9QRW - chains J and I of the 12 polymer chains in the assembly; structure by electron microscopy, 4.40 A resolution (low resolution: residue-level contacts below are approximate; hydrogen-bond / salt-bridge calls are withheld).

Chain J (and I):
Molecule: ATP-dependent Clp protease ATP-binding subunit ClpC
Organism: Staphylococcus aureus
Notes: chain I of this document is another copy of the same molecule, construct and numbering; everything in this record applies to it too
UniProtKB: Q2G0P5 (CLPC_STAA8); residues 1-818 here = UniProt positions 1-818
Chain sequence (818 residues; row label = number of the first residue in the row):
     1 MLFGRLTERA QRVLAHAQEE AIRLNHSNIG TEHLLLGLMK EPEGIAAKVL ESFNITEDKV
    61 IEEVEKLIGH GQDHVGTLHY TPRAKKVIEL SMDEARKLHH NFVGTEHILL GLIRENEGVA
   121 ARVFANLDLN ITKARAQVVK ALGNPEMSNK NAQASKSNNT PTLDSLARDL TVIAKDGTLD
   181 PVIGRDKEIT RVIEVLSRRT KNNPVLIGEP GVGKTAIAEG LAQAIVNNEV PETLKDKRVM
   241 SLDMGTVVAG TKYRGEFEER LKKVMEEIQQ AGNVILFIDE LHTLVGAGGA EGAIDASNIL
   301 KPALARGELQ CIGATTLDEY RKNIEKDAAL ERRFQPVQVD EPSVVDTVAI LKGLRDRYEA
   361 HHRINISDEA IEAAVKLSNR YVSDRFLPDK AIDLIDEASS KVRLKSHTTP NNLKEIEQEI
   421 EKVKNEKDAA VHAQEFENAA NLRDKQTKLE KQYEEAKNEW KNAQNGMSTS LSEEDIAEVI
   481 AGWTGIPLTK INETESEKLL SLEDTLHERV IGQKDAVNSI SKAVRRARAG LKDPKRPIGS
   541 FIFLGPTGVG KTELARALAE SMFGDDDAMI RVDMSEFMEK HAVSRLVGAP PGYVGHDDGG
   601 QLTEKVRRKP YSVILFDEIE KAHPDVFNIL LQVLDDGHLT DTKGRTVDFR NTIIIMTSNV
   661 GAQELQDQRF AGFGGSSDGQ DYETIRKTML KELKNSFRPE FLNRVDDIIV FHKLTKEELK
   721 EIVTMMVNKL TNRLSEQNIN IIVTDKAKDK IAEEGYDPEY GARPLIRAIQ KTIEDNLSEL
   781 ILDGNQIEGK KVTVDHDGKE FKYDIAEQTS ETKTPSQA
Disordered / not traced: 143-158, 248-254, 280, 282-298, 595-600, 668-680, 809-818
Ligand contacts:
  - ADP (adenosine-5'-diphosphate): Val182, Ile183, Gly184, Arg185, Glu209, Pro210, Gly211, Val212, Gly213, Lys214, Thr215, Ala216, Ile350, Pro388
  - ATP (adenosine-5'-triphosphate): Arg509, Val510, Ile511, Thr547, Gly548, Val549, Gly550, Lys551, Thr552, Glu553, Asp617, Ile722, Met725, Ala762, Arg763, Ile766
UniProt features mapped onto this chain:
  - binding site (ATP): Gly208 to Thr215, Gly545 to Thr552
Reported in the primary citation:
  - mutagenesis - T7D, R9A, E32A, K85A, E106A, D356A, E435A, F436A: increased catalytic activity on FITC-casein
  - mutagenesis - E32A/E106A: increased catalytic activity
  - mutagenesis - E106A: abolished catalytic activity on pArg
  - mutagenesis - R122A, N462A: unchanged catalytic activity on FITC-casein

Interface between chain J and chain I:
Contacting residue pairs (74):
  Asn116(J) - Glu232(I)
  Glu117(J) - Glu232(I)
  Asp180(J) - Arg199(I)
  Arg357(J) - Arg199(I)
  Tyr358(J) - Arg199(I)
  Tyr358(J) - Thr200(I)
  His361(J) - Arg198(I)
  His361(J) - Arg199(I)
  His362(J) - Ser197(I)
  His362(J) - Arg198(I)
  His362(J) - Arg199(I)
  Arg385(J) - Lys201(I)
  Asp393(J) - Arg198(I)
  Asp396(J) - Arg198(I)
  Asp396(J) - Arg199(I)
  Asp396(J) - Thr200(I)
  Glu397(J) - Arg191(I)
  Glu397(J) - Glu194(I)
  Glu397(J) - Arg198(I)
  Glu397(J) - Gln335(I)
  Ser400(J) - Glu194(I)
  Ser400(J) - Ser197(I)
  Lys401(J) - Glu194(I)
  Arg403(J) - Thr233(I)
  Leu404(J) - Ile193(I)
  Leu404(J) - Glu194(I)
  Leu404(J) - Ser197(I)
  Glu417(J) - Asn228(I)
  Asn425(J) - Gly4(I)
  Asn425(J) - Arg5(I)
  Asn425(J) - Asn101(I)
  Asn425(J) - Phe102(I)
  Glu426(J) - Thr7(I)
  Glu426(J) - Glu8(I)
  Asp428(J) - Phe102(I)
  Ala429(J) - Thr7(I)
  Ala429(J) - Phe102(I)
  His432(J) - His100(I)
  His432(J) - Phe102(I)
  His432(J) - Leu142(I)
  Ala433(J) - Ile45(I)
  Gln434(J) - Leu142(I)
  Glu435(J) - Arg9(I)
  Asn438(J) - Arg9(I)
  Arg571(J) - Glu700(I)
  Asp573(J) - Glu700(I)
  Glu576(J) - Asn628(I)
  Glu576(J) - Arg698(I)
  Val594(J) - Lys580(I)
  Leu730(J) - Leu531(I)
  Arg733(J) - Gly530(I)
  Arg733(J) - Asp533(I)
  Leu734(J) - Gly530(I)
  Leu734(J) - Leu531(I)
  Gln737(J) - Ala529(I)
  Tyr760(J) - Lys687(I)
  Tyr760(J) - Lys691(I)
  Arg763(J) - Asn703(I)
  Arg767(J) - Arg686(I)
  Arg767(J) - Asp707(I)
  Gln770(J) - Arg526(I)
  Gln770(J) - Lys532(I)
  Glu774(J) - Arg526(I)
  Glu774(J) - Leu531(I)
  Asp775(J) - Lys522(I)
  Asp775(J) - Arg526(I)
  Leu777(J) - Leu531(I)
  Ser778(J) - Arg525(I)
  Leu782(J) - Ser496(I)
  Leu782(J) - Leu499(I)
  Leu782(J) - Leu500(I)
  Leu782(J) - Arg525(I)
  Leu782(J) - Ala529(I)
  Asp783(J) - Leu500(I)
Also at the interface, not in a pair above, chain J (48 interface residues in all): Asp389, Lys414, Trp483, Glu618, Gly784
Also at the interface, not in a pair above, chain I (49 interface residues in all): Glu229, Arg332, Pro534, His581, Lys694, Pro699, Asp706

Overview:
Chain J and chain I form an interface of 48 and 49 residues respectively. Chain J binds ATP and ADP. From the
paper: T7D, R9A and E32A of chain J, among others, increase catalytic activity on FITC-casein; E32A/E106A of
chain J increase catalytic activity; 11 substitutions were tested in all.
Both chains are ATP-dependent Clp protease ATP-binding subunit ClpC (Staphylococcus aureus). Entry 9QRW
(S.aureus ClpC dodecameric resting state) was determined by electron microscopy, deposited together with 9QCL
and 9QQR.
